Entry 5H5H (X-ray diffraction, 1.70 A resolution); this record covers chain A.

== Chain A ==
Protein: Cell division protein FtsZ
From: Staphylococcus aureus (strain MRSA252)
Reference sequence: Q6GHP9 (FTSZ_STAAR); residue numbers follow UniProt; this construct covers 12-316
Chain sequence (308 residues; numbered 9 to 316; the number before each row is that of its first residue):
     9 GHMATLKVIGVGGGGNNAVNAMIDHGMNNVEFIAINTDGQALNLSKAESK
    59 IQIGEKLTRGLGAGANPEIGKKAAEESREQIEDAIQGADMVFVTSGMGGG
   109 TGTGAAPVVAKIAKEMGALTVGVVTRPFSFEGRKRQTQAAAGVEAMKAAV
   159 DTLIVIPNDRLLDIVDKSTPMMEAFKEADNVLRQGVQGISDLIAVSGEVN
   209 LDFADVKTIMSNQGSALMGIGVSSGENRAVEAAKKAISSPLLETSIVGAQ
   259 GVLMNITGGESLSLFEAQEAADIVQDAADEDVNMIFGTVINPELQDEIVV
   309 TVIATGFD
Not modelled in the structure: 9-10, 316
Differences from the reference sequence: expression tag (9-11); engineered mutation Ala29 (Arg in Q6GHP9)
Bound ions: Ca2+: Gln48, Leu200, Val203, Asn208, Leu209
Ligand contacts: GDP (guanosine-5'-diphosphate): Gly20, Gly21, Gly22, Asn25, Gly104, Met105, Gly107, Gly108, Thr109, Gly110, Thr133, Arg134, Pro135, Phe136, Glu139, Arg143, Asn166, Leu169, Phe183, Ala186
Curated features (UniProtKB/Swiss-Prot):
  - binding site (GTP): Gly21 to Asn25, Gly108 to Gly110, Glu139, Arg143, Asp187

== Overview ==
Ligands of chain A: GDP. Gln48, Leu200, Val203, Asn208 and Leu209 coordinate Ca2+. Curated annotation
(UniProt) lists 11 GTP-binding residues.
Chain A is Cell division protein FtsZ (Staphylococcus aureus (strain MRSA252)); the structure, Staphylococcus
aureus FtsZ-GDP R29A mutant in T state, was determined by X-ray diffraction together with 5H5G and 5H5I from
the same study.
